Entry 4ENE (X-ray diffraction, 2.40 A resolution); this record covers chains A and B of the 6 polymer chains in the assembly.

Chain A (and B):
Molecule: H(+)/Cl(-) exchange transporter ClcA
Source organism: Escherichia coli K-12
Notes: chain B of this document is another copy of the same molecule, construct and numbering; everything in this record applies to it too
Reference sequence: P37019 (CLCA_ECOLI); numbering as in UniProt (aligned over 17-460)
Amino-acid sequence (446 residues; numbered 16 to 461; the number before each row is that of its first residue):
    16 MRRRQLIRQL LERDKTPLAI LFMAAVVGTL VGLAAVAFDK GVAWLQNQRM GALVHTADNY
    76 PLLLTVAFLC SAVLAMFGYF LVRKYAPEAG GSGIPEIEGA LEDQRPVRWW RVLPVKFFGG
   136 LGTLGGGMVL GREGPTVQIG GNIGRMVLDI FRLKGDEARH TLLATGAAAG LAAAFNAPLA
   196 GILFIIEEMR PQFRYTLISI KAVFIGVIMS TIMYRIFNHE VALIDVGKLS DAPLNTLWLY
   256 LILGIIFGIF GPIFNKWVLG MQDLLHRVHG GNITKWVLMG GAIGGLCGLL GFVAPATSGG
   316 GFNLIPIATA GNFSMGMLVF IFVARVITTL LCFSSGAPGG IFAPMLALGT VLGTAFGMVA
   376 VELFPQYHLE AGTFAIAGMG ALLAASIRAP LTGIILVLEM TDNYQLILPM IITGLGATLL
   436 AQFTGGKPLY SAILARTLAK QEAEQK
Disordered / not traced: 16, 461 (chain B: 16, 459-461)
Differences from the reference sequence: expression tag (16, 461)
UniProt features mapped onto this chain:
  - motif: Gly106 to Pro110 (Selectivity filter part_1), Gly146 to Pro150 (Selectivity filter part_2), Gly355 to Pro359 (Selectivity filter part_3)
  - binding site (chloride): Ser107, Ile356, Phe357, Tyr445
  - site: Glu148 (Mediates proton transfer from the outer aqueous phase to the interior of the protein), Glu203 (Mediates proton transfer from the protein to the inner aqueous phase)
Reported in the primary citation:
  - catalytic residues: Glu148, Glu203 (citing earlier work)
  - contacts within the chain: Glu117-Arg209 (salt bridge), Glu202-Glu203 (water-mediated contact)
  - mutagenesis - I201W/E202Y/I422W (4-fold), E202A, E202Q, E202Y: decreased catalytic activity
  - mutagenesis - E148A/E202F: unchanged catalytic activity
  - mutagenesis - E148A: abolished catalytic activity

How chain A and chain B interact:
Residue-residue contacts (115):
  Arg17(A) with Glu117(B), salt bridge; Arg209(B)
  Arg18(A) with Gln119(B); Leu453(B); Gln456(B), hydrogen bond (side chain-backbone); Glu457(B)
  Arg19(A) with Glu457(B)
  Leu21(A) with Glu117(B); Gln119(B); Leu453(B), hydrophobic
  Ile22(A) with Leu453(B); Ala454(B)
  Gln24(A) with Phe208(B)
  Leu25(A) with Phe208(B); Ser446(B); Leu449(B), hydrophobic; Ala450(B)
  Leu26(A) with Lys442(B)
  Arg28(A) with Glu203(B), salt bridge; Gln207(B), hydrogen bond; Phe208(B); Pro443(B); Ser446(B), hydrogen bond
  Asp29(A) with Arg403(B), salt bridge; Thr433(B); Gln437(B)
  Lys30(A) with Gln437(B)
  Thr31(A) with Gln437(B), hydrogen bond (backbone-side chain)
  Leu36(A) with Leu434(B), hydrophobic; Phe438(B), hydrophobic
  Glu117(A) with Leu21(B)
  Gln119(A) with Arg18(B); Leu21(B)
  Leu194(A) with Ile422(B), hydrophobic
  Leu198(A) with Leu198(B), hydrophobic; Leu406(B), hydrophobic
  Ile201(A) with Ile201(B), hydrophobic
  Glu203(A) with Arg28(B), salt bridge
  Arg205(A) with Arg205(B)
  Gln207(A) with Arg28(B), hydrogen bond; Tyr210(B), hydrogen bond (backbone-side chain)
  Phe208(A) with Leu21(B), hydrophobic; Gln24(B); Leu25(B); Arg28(B); Tyr210(B)
  Arg209(A) with Arg17(B); Tyr210(B)
  Tyr210(A) with Arg205(B); Gln207(B), hydrogen bond (side chain-backbone); Phe208(B); Arg209(B); Tyr210(B)
  Lys216(A) with Thr433(B), hydrogen bond (side chain-backbone); Leu434(B); Gln437(B), hydrogen bond
  Phe219(A) with Leu406(B), hydrophobic; Ile409(B), hydrophobic; Ile426(B), hydrophobic; Leu430(B), hydrophobic
  Ile220(A) with Leu430(B), hydrophobic; Leu434(B), hydrophobic
  Ile223(A) with Ile426(B), hydrophobic; Leu430(B), hydrophobic
  Thr226(A) with Leu423(B)
  Ile227(A) with Leu423(B), hydrophobic
  Arg230(A) with Leu249(B); Leu423(B)
  His234(A) with Leu249(B)
  Leu249(A) with Arg230(B); His234(B)
  Arg403(A) with Asp29(B), salt bridge; Lys216(B)
  Leu406(A) with Leu194(B), hydrophobic; Leu198(B), hydrophobic; Phe219(B), hydrophobic
  Ile409(A) with Phe219(B), hydrophobic
  Ile410(A) with Leu194(B), hydrophobic; Ile410(B), hydrophobic
  Glu414(A) with Tyr419(B), hydrogen bond
  Asp417(A) with Lys243(B), salt bridge; Tyr419(B)
  Tyr419(A) with Glu414(B), hydrogen bond; Asp417(B)
  Ile422(A) with Leu194(B), hydrophobic
  Leu423(A) with Thr226(B); Ile227(B), hydrophobic; Arg230(B)
  Ile426(A) with Phe219(B), hydrophobic; Ile223(B), hydrophobic
  Leu430(A) with Phe219(B), hydrophobic; Ile220(B); Ile223(B), hydrophobic
  Thr433(A) with Asp29(B); Lys216(B), hydrogen bond (backbone-side chain)
  Leu434(A) with Leu36(B), hydrophobic; Lys216(B)
  Gln437(A) with Asp29(B); Lys30(B); Thr31(B), hydrogen bond (side chain-backbone); Lys216(B), hydrogen bond
  Phe438(A) with Leu33(B), hydrophobic; Leu36(B), hydrophobic
  Lys442(A) with Leu26(B)
  Pro443(A) with Arg28(B)
  Ser446(A) with Leu25(B); Arg28(B), hydrogen bond
  Leu449(A) with Leu25(B), hydrophobic
  Ala450(A) with Leu25(B)
  Leu453(A) with Arg18(B); Leu21(B), hydrophobic; Ile22(B)
  Gln456(A) with Arg18(B), hydrogen bond (backbone-side chain)
  Glu457(A) with Arg18(B); Arg19(B), salt bridge
Other interface residues (no listed pair), chain A (67 interface residues in all): Leu33, Asn191, Pro193, Ile197, Ile231, Lys243, Ile402, Pro405, Leu413, Ile427, Ala454
Other interface residues (no listed pair), chain B (67 interface residues in all): Asn191, Pro193, Ile197, Ile231, Leu252, Ile402, Leu413, Ile427

Overview:
Chain A and chain B each contribute 67 residues to their interface; the contacts include 16 hydrogen bonds and
7 salt bridges. Polar pairs include Arg17(A)-Glu117(B), Arg28(A)-Glu203(B) and Asp29(A)-Arg403(B). From the
paper: catalytic residues Glu148(A) and Glu203(A); I201W/E202Y/I422W, E202A and E202Q of chain A, among
others, reduce catalytic activity; 6 substitutions were tested in all.
Both chains are H(+)/Cl(-) exchange transporter ClcA (Escherichia coli K-12). Entry 4ENE (Structure of the N-
and C-terminal trimmed ClC-ec1 Cl-/H+ antiporter and Fab Complex) was determined by X-ray diffraction (same
publication as 6LSC).
